Entry 1AHX (X-ray diffraction, 2.00 A resolution); this record covers chains A and B.

# Chain A (and B)
Molecule: Aspartate aminotransferase
Source organism: Escherichia coli
Notes: EC 2.6.1.1; engineered mutation(s): V39L, K41Y, T47I, N69L, T109S, N297S; chain B of this document is another copy of the same molecule, construct and numbering; everything in this record applies to it too
UniProt: P00509 (AAT_ECOLI); the construct has insertions or renumbered stretches relative to UniProt, so the offset changes along the chain: 5-64 = UniProt 1-60; 66-126 = UniProt 61-121; 133-152 = UniProt 123-142; 154-231 = UniProt 143-220; 2 more segments
Sequence (396 residues; row label = number of the first residue in the row; note: 9 numbers in that range are skipped by the numbering (no residue carries them; nothing is unmodelled there)):
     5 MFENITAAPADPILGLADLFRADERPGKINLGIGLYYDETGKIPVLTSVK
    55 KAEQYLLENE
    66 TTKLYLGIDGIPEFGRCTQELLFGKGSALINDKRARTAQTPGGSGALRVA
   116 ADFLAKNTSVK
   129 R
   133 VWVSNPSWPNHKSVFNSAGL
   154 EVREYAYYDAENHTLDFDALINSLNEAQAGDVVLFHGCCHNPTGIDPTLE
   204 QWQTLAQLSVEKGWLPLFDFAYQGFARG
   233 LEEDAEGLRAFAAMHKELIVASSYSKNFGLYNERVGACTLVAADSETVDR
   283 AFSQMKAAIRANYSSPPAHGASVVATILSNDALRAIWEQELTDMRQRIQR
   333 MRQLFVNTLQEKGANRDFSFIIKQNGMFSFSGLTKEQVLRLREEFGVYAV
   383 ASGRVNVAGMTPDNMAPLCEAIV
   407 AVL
Covalent attachments: pyridoxal phosphate (PLP) linked to Lys258
Differences from the reference sequence: conflict Leu39 (Val35 in P00509), Tyr41 (Lys37 in P00509), Ile47 (Thr43 in P00509), Leu69 (Asn64 in P00509), Ser109 (Thr104 in P00509), Ser297 (Asn285 in P00509)
Swiss-Prot annotation at these positions:
  - binding site (L-aspartate): Gly38, Trp140, Asn194, Arg386
  - modified residue: Lys258 (N6-(pyridoxal phosphate)lysine)

# How chain A and chain B interact
Contacting residue pairs (146):
  Met5(A) - Val125(B)  hydrophobic
  Met5(A) - Gly183(B)
  Met5(A) - Glu249(B)  hydrogen bond (backbone-side chain)
  Phe6(A) - Phe118(B)  hydrophobic
  Phe6(A) - Glu249(B)  hydrogen bond (backbone-side chain)
  Phe6(A) - Leu272(B)  hydrophobic
  Phe6(A) - Val273(B)
  Phe6(A) - Thr279(B)
  Phe6(A) - Arg282(B)
  Glu7(A) - Arg282(B)  hydrogen bond (backbone-side chain)
  Ile9(A) - Phe118(B)  hydrophobic
  Ile9(A) - Asn122(B)
  Ile9(A) - Arg282(B)  hydrogen bond (backbone-side chain)
  Ile9(A) - Gln286(B)
  Thr10(A) - Gln286(B)  hydrogen bond (backbone-side chain)
  Ala11(A) - Arg282(B)
  Ala11(A) - Ser285(B)
  Ala11(A) - Gln286(B)
  Ala12(A) - Ser285(B)  hydrogen bond (backbone-side chain)
  Ala12(A) - Gln286(B)
  Asp15(A) - Arg292(B)  salt bridge
  Pro16(A) - Arg292(B)
  Leu18(A) - Ser296(B)
  Ile37(A) - Tyr70(B)  hydrophobic
  Leu39(A) - Leu69(B)  hydrophobic
  Leu39(A) - Tyr70(B)  hydrophobic
  Lys46(A) - Thr66(B)  hydrogen bond (side chain-backbone)
  Lys46(A) - Thr67(B)
  Ile47(A) - Thr66(B)
  Ile47(A) - Thr67(B)  hydrogen bond (backbone-side chain)
  Ile47(A) - Leu69(B)  hydrophobic
  Pro48(A) - Thr66(B)
  Val49(A) - Thr66(B)
  Val49(A) - Thr67(B)
  Lys54(A) - Leu61(B)  hydrogen bond (side chain-backbone)
  Lys54(A) - Glu64(B)  hydrogen bond (side chain-backbone)
  Glu57(A) - Lys68(B)  salt bridge
  Gln58(A) - Leu61(B)
  Leu61(A) - Lys54(B)  hydrogen bond (backbone-side chain)
  Leu61(A) - Leu61(B)  hydrophobic
  Glu64(A) - Lys54(B)  hydrogen bond (backbone-side chain)
  Thr66(A) - Ile47(B)
  Thr66(A) - Pro48(B)
  Thr66(A) - Val49(B)
  Thr67(A) - Ile47(B)  hydrogen bond (side chain-backbone)
  Thr67(A) - Val49(B)
  Lys68(A) - Val49(B)
  Lys68(A) - Glu57(B)  salt bridge
  Lys68(A) - Gly261(B)
  Lys68(A) - Tyr263(B)
  Lys68(A) - Asn264(B)  hydrogen bond (backbone-backbone)
  Lys68(A) - Glu265(B)  salt bridge
  Leu69(A) - Arg25(B)
  Leu69(A) - Leu39(B)  hydrophobic
  Leu69(A) - Ile47(B)  hydrophobic
  Leu69(A) - Asn264(B)  hydrogen bond (backbone-side chain)
  Tyr70(A) - Ile37(B)  hydrophobic
  Tyr70(A) - Leu39(B)  hydrophobic
  Tyr70(A) - Ser257(B)
  Tyr70(A) - Lys258(B)
  Tyr70(A) - Tyr263(B)  hydrophobic
  Tyr70(A) - Arg266(B)
  Leu71(A) - Asn264(B)
  Ile73(A) - Leu18(B)  hydrophobic
  Ser109(A) - Asn294(B)
  Ser109(A) - Tyr295(B)
  Ser109(A) - Ser296(B)
  Gly110(A) - Asn294(B)
  Arg113(A) - Arg113(B)
  Arg113(A) - Asp117(B)  salt bridge
  Arg113(A) - Ala293(B)  hydrogen bond (side chain-backbone)
  Arg113(A) - Asn294(B)
  Asp117(A) - Arg113(B)  salt bridge
  Phe118(A) - Ile9(B)  hydrophobic
  Asn122(A) - Ile9(B)
  Thr123(A) - Met5(B)
  Val125(A) - Met5(B)  hydrophobic
  Asn142(A) - Arg292(B)
  Ser145(A) - Arg292(B)  hydrogen bond
  Ser145(A) - Ala293(B)
  Val146(A) - Ala293(B)
  Ser149(A) - Ala293(B)
  Glu249(A) - Met5(B)  hydrogen bond (side chain-backbone)
  Glu249(A) - Phe6(B)  hydrogen bond (side chain-backbone)
  Glu249(A) - Glu7(B)
  Ser257(A) - Tyr70(B)
  Lys258(A) - Tyr70(B)
  Gly261(A) - Lys68(B)
  Leu262(A) - Lys68(B)
  Tyr263(A) - Lys68(B)
  Tyr263(A) - Tyr70(B)
  Asn264(A) - Lys68(B)  hydrogen bond (backbone-backbone)
  Asn264(A) - Leu69(B)
  Asn264(A) - Leu71(B)
  Asn264(A) - Pro298(B)
  Asn264(A) - Pro299(B)
  Asn264(A) - Ala300(B)  hydrogen bond (backbone-backbone)
  Glu265(A) - Lys68(B)  salt bridge
  Glu265(A) - Pro299(B)
  Glu265(A) - Ala300(B)
  Glu265(A) - His301(B)  hydrogen bond (side chain-backbone)
  Arg266(A) - Tyr70(B)
  Arg266(A) - Tyr295(B)  hydrogen bond (side chain-backbone)
  Arg266(A) - Ser297(B)  hydrogen bond (side chain-backbone)
  Arg266(A) - Pro298(B)
  Arg266(A) - Pro299(B)
  Leu272(A) - Phe6(B)  hydrophobic
  Val273(A) - Phe6(B)
  Thr279(A) - Phe6(B)
  Arg282(A) - Phe6(B)
  Arg282(A) - Glu7(B)  hydrogen bond (side chain-backbone)
  Arg282(A) - Ile9(B)  hydrogen bond (side chain-backbone)
  Arg282(A) - Ala11(B)
  Ser285(A) - Ala11(B)
  Ser285(A) - Ala12(B)  hydrogen bond (side chain-backbone)
  Gln286(A) - Ile9(B)
  Gln286(A) - Thr10(B)  hydrogen bond (side chain-backbone)
  Gln286(A) - Ala11(B)
  Gln286(A) - Ala12(B)
  Arg292(A) - Asp15(B)  salt bridge
  Arg292(A) - Pro16(B)
  Arg292(A) - Asn142(B)  hydrogen bond
  Arg292(A) - Ser145(B)  hydrogen bond
  Ala293(A) - Arg113(B)  hydrogen bond (backbone-side chain)
  Ala293(A) - Ser145(B)
  Ala293(A) - Val146(B)
  Ala293(A) - Ser149(B)
  Asn294(A) - Ser109(B)
  Asn294(A) - Gly110(B)
  Asn294(A) - Arg113(B)
  Asn294(A) - Asn294(B)  hydrogen bond
  Tyr295(A) - Ser109(B)
  Tyr295(A) - Arg266(B)  hydrogen bond (backbone-side chain)
  Ser296(A) - Ser109(B)
  Ser296(A) - Arg266(B)
  Ser297(A) - Arg266(B)  hydrogen bond (backbone-side chain)
  Pro298(A) - Asn264(B)
  Pro298(A) - Arg266(B)
  Pro299(A) - Asn264(B)
  Pro299(A) - Glu265(B)
  Pro299(A) - Arg266(B)
  Pro299(A) - Pro299(B)  hydrophobic
  Ala300(A) - Asn264(B)  hydrogen bond (backbone-backbone)
  Ala300(A) - Glu265(B)
  His301(A) - Glu265(B)  hydrogen bond (backbone-side chain)
  His301(A) - His301(B)
Also at the interface, not in a pair above, chain A (79 interface residues in all): Asn8, Pro13, Ala14, Val53, Leu60, Pro106, Leu119, Pro141, Gly183, Leu218, Ile251, Ala274, Ala283, Ala289
Also at the interface, not in a pair above, chain B (78 interface residues in all): Asn8, Ala14, Gln58, Leu60, Ile73, Pro106, Lys121, Thr123, Pro141, Leu218, Ile251, Leu262, Ala274, Ala283, Ala289, Ala290

# Summary
79 residues of chain A face 78 of chain B across their interface; the contacts include 36 hydrogen bonds and 8
salt bridges. Polar contacts include Asp15(A)-Arg292(B), Glu57(A)-Lys68(B) and Lys68(A)-Glu265(B). UniProt
lists 4 L-aspartate-binding residues on chain A.
Chain A and chain B are both Aspartate aminotransferase (Escherichia coli); the structure, Aspartate
aminotransferase hexamutant, was determined by X-ray diffraction, deposited together with 1AHE, 1AHF, 1AHG and
1AHY.
